3HRD - chains F and H of the 8 polymer chains in the assembly; structure by X-ray diffraction, 2.20 A resolution.

== Chain F ==
Molecule: Nicotinate dehydrogenase medium molybdopterin subunit
From: Eubacterium barkeri
UniProt: Q0QLF1 (Q0QLF1_EUBBA); residues 1-330 here = UniProt positions 1-330
Chain sequence (330 residues; each row starts with the number of its first residue):
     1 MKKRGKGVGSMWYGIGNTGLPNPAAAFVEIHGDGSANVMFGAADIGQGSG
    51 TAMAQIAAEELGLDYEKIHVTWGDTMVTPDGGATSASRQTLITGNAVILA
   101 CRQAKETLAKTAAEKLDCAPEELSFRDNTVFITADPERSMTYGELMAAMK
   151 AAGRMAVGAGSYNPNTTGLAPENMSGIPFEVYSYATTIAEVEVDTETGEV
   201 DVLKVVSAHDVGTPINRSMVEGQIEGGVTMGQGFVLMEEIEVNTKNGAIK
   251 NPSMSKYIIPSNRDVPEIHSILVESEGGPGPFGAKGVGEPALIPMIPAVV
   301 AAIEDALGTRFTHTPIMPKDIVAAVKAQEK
Small-molecule neighbours:
  - pterin cytosine dinucleotide (MCN): I45, G46, Q47, G48, S49, A52, T84, S85, A86, S87, R88, Q89, T90, V211, T213, P214, I215, N216, M219, V220, Q223, A284, K285, G286, V287, G288, E289
  - nicotinic acid (NIO): H69, V70, T71, W72
What the authors report for this chain:
  - binding site for dioxothiomolybdenum(VI) ion: E289
  - catalytic residues: E289 (by similarity / conservation)

== Chain H ==
Molecule: Nicotinate dehydrogenase small FeS subunit
From: Eubacterium barkeri
UniProt: Q0QLF3 (Q0QLF3_EUBBA); numbering as in UniProt (aligned over 1-157)
Chain sequence (160 residues; numbered 1 to 160; the number before each row is that of its first residue):
     1 MNKITINLNLNGEARSIVTEPNKRLLDLLREDFGLTSVKEGCSEGECGAC
    51 TVIFNGDPVTTCCMLAGQADESTIITLEGVAEDGKPSLLQQCFLEAGAVQ
   101 CGYCTPGMILTAKALLDKNPDPTDEEITVAMSGNLCRCTGYIKIHAAVRY
   151 AVERCANAAA
Unresolved in the structure: 158-160
Sequence notes: expression tag (158-160)
Curated features (UniProtKB/Swiss-Prot):
  - binding site ([2Fe-2S] cluster): C42, C47, C50, C62, C101, C104, C136, C138
Metal / ion sites: 2Fe-2S cluster Fe site 1: C42, C47, C50, C62; 2Fe-2S cluster Fe site 2: C101, C104, C136, C138
Small-molecule neighbours:
  - FAD (flavin-adenine dinucleotide): E44, G45, E46, C63
  - 2Fe-2S cluster (FES), molecule 1: E40, G41, C42, S43, G45, E46, C47, G48, A49, C50, T60, C62
  - 2Fe-2S cluster (FES), molecule 2: Q100, C101, G102, C104, C136, R137, C138, T139
  - pterin cytosine dinucleotide (MCN): Q100, C101, C138

== Chain F / chain H interface ==
Pairs across the interface (45; chain F residue first):
  I45(F) with C101(H)
  G46(F) with Q100(H); C101(H)
  S218(F) with A96(H); G97(H); K143(H)
  E221(F) with K143(H), salt bridge
  G222(F) with Q100(H), hydrogen bond (backbone-side chain); C138(H); K143(H)
  Q223(F) with Q100(H), hydrogen bond
  E225(F) with T139(H); G140(H); I142(H); K143(H)
  G226(F) with C138(H); T139(H)
  T229(F) with G140(H)
  M230(F) with R137(H)
  E238(F) with R137(H), salt bridge
  S253(F) with E44(H)
  M254(F) with C42(H), hydrophobic; E44(H), hydrogen bond (backbone-side chain); E46(H); C47(H), hydrophobic; L135(H), hydrophobic
  S255(F) with E44(H), hydrogen bond (backbone-side chain); E46(H)
  I259(F) with R137(H)
  P260(F) with L135(H); Y141(H), hydrogen bond (backbone-side chain)
  S261(F) with S132(H); L135(H); Y141(H)
  N262(F) with T128(H), hydrogen bond (side chain-backbone); M131(H); S132(H); Y141(H)
  R263(F) with E125(H), salt bridge; T128(H); V129(H); S132(H)
  V265(F) with G140(H); Y141(H), hydrophobic; I142(H), hydrophobic
Interface residues without a listed pair, chain F (22 interface residues in all): P266, I268
Interface residues without a listed pair, chain H (22 interface residues in all): G41

== Overview ==
Chain F and chain H each contribute 22 residues to their interface, with 6 hydrogen bonds and 3 salt bridges.
Among the polar pairs are E221(F)-K143(H), E238(F)-R137(H) and R263(F)-E125(H). Pterin cytosine dinucleotide
is bound between chain F and chain H. The paper reports the catalytic residue E289(F); a binding site for
dioxothiomolybdenum(VI) ion at E289(F).
Chain F is Nicotinate dehydrogenase medium molybdopterin subunit and chain H is Nicotinate dehydrogenase small
FeS subunit, both from Eubacterium barkeri; the structure, Crystal structure of nicotinate dehydrogenase, was
determined by X-ray diffraction.
